8TES - chains M and S of the 24 polymer chains in the assembly; structure by electron microscopy, 3.27 A resolution.

# Chain M
Name: Major capsid protein
Source organism: Human herpesvirus 5 strain AD169
Reference sequence: P16729 (MCP_HCMVA); residue numbers follow UniProt; this construct covers 1-1370
Sequence (1370 residues; numbered 1 to 1370; the number before each row is that of its first residue):
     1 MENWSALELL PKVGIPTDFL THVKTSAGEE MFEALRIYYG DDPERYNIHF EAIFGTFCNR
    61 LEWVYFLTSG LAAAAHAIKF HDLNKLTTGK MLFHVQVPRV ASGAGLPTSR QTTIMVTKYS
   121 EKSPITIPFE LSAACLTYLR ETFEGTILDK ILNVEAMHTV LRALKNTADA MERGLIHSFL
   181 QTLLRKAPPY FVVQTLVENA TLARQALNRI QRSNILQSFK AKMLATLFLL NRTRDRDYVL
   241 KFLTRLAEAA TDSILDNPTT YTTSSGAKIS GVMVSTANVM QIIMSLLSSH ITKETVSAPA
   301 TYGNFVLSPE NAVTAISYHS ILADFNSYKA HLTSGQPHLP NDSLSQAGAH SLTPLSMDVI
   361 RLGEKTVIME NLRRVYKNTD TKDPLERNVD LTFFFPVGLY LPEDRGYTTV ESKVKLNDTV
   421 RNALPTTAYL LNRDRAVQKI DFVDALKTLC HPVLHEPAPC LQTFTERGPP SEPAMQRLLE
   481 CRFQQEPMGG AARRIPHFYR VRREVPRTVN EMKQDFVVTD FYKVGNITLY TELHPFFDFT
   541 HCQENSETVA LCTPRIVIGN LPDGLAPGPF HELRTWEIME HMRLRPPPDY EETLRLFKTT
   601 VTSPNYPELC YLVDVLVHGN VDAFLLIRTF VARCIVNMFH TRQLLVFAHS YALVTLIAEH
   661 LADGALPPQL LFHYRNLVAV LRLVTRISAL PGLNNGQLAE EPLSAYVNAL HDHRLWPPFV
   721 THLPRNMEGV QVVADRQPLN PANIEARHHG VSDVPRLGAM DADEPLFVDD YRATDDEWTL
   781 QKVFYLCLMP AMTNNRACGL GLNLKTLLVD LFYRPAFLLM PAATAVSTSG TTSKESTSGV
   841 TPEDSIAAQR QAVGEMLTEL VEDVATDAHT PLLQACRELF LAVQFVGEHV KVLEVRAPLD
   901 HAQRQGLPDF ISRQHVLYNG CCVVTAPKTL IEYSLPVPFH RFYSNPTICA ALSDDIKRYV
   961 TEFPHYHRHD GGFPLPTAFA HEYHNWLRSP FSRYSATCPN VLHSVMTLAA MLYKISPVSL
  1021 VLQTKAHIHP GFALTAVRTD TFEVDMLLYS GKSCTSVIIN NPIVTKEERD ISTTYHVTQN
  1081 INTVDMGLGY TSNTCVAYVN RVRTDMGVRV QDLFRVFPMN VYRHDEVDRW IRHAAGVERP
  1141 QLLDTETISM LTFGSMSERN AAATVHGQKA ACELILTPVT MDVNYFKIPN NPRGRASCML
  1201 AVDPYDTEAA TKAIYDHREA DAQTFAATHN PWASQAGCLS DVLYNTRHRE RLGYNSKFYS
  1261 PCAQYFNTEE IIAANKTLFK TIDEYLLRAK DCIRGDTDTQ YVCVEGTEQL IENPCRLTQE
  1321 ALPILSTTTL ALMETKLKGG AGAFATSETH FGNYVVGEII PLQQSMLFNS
Unresolved in the structure: 825-844
Cystine bridges: C1292-C1303

# Chain S
Name: Small capsomere-interacting protein
Source organism: Human herpesvirus 5 strain AD169
Reference sequence: Q7M6N6 (SCP_HCMVA); numbering as in UniProt (aligned over 1-75)
Sequence (75 residues; numbered 1 to 75; the number before each row is that of its first residue):
     1 MSNTAPGPTV ANKRDEKHRH VVNVVLELPT EISEATHPVL ATMLSKYTRM SSLFNDKCAF
    61 KLDLLRMVAV SRTRR
Unresolved in the structure: 1-12

# How chain M and chain S interact
Residue-residue contacts - 57 pairs, chain M then chain S:
  L625(M) - R75(S)
  L626(M) - T73(S)
  G750(M) - R66(S)
  G750(M) - M67(S)
  G750(M) - V70(S)
  V751(M) - R66(S)  hydrogen bond (backbone-side chain)
  V751(M) - M67(S)
  S752(M) - K46(S)
  S752(M) - Y47(S)
  S752(M) - D63(S)  hydrogen bond
  S752(M) - M67(S)
  D753(M) - D63(S)  hydrogen bond (backbone-side chain)
  D753(M) - R66(S)
  V754(M) - Y47(S)  hydrophobic
  V754(M) - M50(S)  hydrophobic
  V754(M) - D63(S)
  R756(M) - R66(S)
  L757(M) - A59(S)
  L757(M) - L62(S)  hydrophobic
  L757(M) - D63(S)
  L757(M) - R66(S)
  G758(M) - D56(S)
  G758(M) - A59(S)
  K805(M) - D56(S)  salt bridge
  K805(M) - C58(S)
  K805(M) - A59(S)
  L808(M) - L62(S)  hydrophobic
  L808(M) - L65(S)
  V809(M) - C58(S)  hydrophobic
  V809(M) - K61(S)
  F812(M) - L65(S)
  Y813(M) - L26(S)  hydrogen bond (side chain-backbone)
  Y813(M) - L28(S)
  Y813(M) - K61(S)
  Y813(M) - L65(S)  hydrophobic
  L818(M) - L28(S)  hydrophobic
  L818(M) - H37(S)  hydrogen bond (backbone-side chain)
  L818(M) - L64(S)  hydrophobic
  L818(M) - V68(S)
  L819(M) - I32(S)  hydrophobic
  M820(M) - R72(S)  hydrogen bond (backbone-side chain)
  P821(M) - R72(S)  hydrogen bond (backbone-side chain)
  A822(M) - R72(S)
  T824(M) - R74(S)
  F880(M) - L65(S)
  F880(M) - V68(S)  hydrophobic
  F880(M) - A69(S)
  L881(M) - A69(S)
  V883(M) - L62(S)  hydrophobic
  V883(M) - L65(S)
  V883(M) - R66(S)
  V883(M) - A69(S)  hydrophobic
  Q884(M) - R66(S)  hydrogen bond (backbone-side chain)
  Q884(M) - A69(S)
  Q884(M) - V70(S)
  Q884(M) - T73(S)  hydrogen bond
  V886(M) - R66(S)
Interface residues without a listed pair, chain M (32 interface residues in all): H748, H749, P755, M760, F817, A823
Interface residues without a listed pair, chain S (27 interface residues in all): M43, L53, F60

# Summary
32 residues of chain M face 27 of chain S across their interface; the contacts include 9 hydrogen bonds and 1
salt bridge. Polar pairs include K805(M)-D56(S), V751(M)-R66(S) and S752(M)-D63(S).
Chain M is Major capsid protein and chain S is Small capsomere-interacting protein, both from Human
herpesvirus 5 strain AD169; the structure, Human cytomegalovirus portal vertex, virion configuration 2 (VC2),
was determined by electron microscopy, deposited together with 8TEP, 8TET, 8TEU and 8TEW.
